PDB entry 9D3C | electron microscopy, 3.96 A resolution | chains A and D of the 4 polymer chains in the assembly

[Chain A]
Protein: Glutamate receptor ionotropic, NMDA 1
From: Homo sapiens
Reference sequence: Q05586 (NMDZ1_HUMAN); residues 23-847 here = UniProt positions 23-847
Sequence (825 residues; row label = number of the first residue in the row):
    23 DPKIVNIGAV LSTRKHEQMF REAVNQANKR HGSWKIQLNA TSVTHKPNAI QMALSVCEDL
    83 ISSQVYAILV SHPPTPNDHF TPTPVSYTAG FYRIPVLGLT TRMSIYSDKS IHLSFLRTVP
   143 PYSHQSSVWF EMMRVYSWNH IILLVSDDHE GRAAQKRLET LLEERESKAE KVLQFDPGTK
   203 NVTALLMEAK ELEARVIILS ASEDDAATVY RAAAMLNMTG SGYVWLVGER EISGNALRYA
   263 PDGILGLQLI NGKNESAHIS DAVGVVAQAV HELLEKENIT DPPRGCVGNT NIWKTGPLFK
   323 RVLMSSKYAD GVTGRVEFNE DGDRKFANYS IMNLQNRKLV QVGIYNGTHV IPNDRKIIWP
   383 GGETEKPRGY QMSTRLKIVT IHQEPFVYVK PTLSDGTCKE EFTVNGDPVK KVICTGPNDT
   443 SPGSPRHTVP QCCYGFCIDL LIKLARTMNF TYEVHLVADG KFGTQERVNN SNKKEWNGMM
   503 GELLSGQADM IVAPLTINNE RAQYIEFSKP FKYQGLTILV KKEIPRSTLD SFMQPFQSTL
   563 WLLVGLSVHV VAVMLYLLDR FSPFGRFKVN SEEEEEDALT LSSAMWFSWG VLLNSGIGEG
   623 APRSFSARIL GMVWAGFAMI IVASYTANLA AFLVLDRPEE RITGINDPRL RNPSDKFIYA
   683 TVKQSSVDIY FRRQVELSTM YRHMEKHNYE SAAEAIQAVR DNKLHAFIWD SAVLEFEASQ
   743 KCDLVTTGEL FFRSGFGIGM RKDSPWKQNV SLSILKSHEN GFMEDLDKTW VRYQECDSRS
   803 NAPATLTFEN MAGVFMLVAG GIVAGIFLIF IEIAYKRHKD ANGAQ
Not modelled in the structure: 23-24, 492-493, 549-551, 586-599, 799-817, 842-847
Disulfides: Cys-79/Cys-308, Cys-436/Cys-455, Cys-744/Cys-798
Glycans and other covalent adducts: N-acetylglucosamine (NAG) linked to Asn-203, Asn-368, Asn-471, Asn-771
Sequence notes: engineered mutation Asn-844 (Arg in Q05586), Gly-845 (Arg in Q05586), Ala-846 (Lys in Q05586)
Residues lining bound ligands:
  - glycine (GLY): Phe-484, Pro-516, Leu-517, Thr-518, Arg-523, Ser-687, Trp-731, Asp-732
  - Esketamine (JC9; (2S)-2-(2-chlorophenyl)-2-(methylamino)cyclohexan-1-one): Met-641, Val-644, Thr-648

[Chain D]
Protein: Glutamate receptor ionotropic, NMDA 2D
From: Homo sapiens
Reference sequence: O15399 (NMDE4_HUMAN); residues 28-880 here = UniProt positions 28-880
Sequence (861 residues; row label = number of the first residue in the row):
    28 FPEEAPGPGG AGGPGGGLGG ARPLNVALVF SGPAYAAEAA RLGPAVAAAV RSPGLDVRPV
    88 ALVLNGSDPR SLVLQLCDLL SGLRVHGVVF EDDSRAPAVA PILDFLSAQT SLPIVAVHGG
   148 AALVLTPKEK GSTFLQLGSS TEQQLQVIFE VLEEYDWTSF VAVTTRAPGH RAFLSYIEVL
   208 TDGSLVGWEH RGALTLDPGA GEAVLSAQLR SVSAQIRLLF CAREEAEPVF RAAEEAGLTG
   268 SGYVWFMVGP QLAGGGGSGA PGEPPLLPGG APLPAGLFAV RSAGWRDDLA RRVAAGVAVV
   328 ARGAQALLRD YGFLPELGHD CRAQNRTHRG ESLHRYFMNI TWDNRDYSFN EDGFLVNPSL
   388 VVISLTRDRT WEVVGSWEQQ TLRLKYPLWS RYGRFLQPVD DTQHLTVATL EERPFVIVEP
   448 ADPISGTCIR DSVPCRSQLN RTHSPPPDAP RPEKRCCKGF CIDILKRLAH TIGFSYDLYL
   508 VTNGKHGKKI DGVWNGMIGE VFYQRADMAI GSLTINEERS EIVDFSVPFV ETGISVMVAR
   568 SNGTVSPSAF LEPYSPAVWV MMFVMCLTVV AVTVFIFEYL SPVGYNRSLA TGKRPGGSTF
   628 TIGKSIWLLW ALVFNNSVPV ENPRGTTSKI MVLVWAFFAV IFLASYTANL AAFMIQEEYV
   688 DTVSGLSDRK FQRPQEQYPP LKFGTVPNGS TEKNIRSNYP DMHSYMVRYN QPRVEEALTQ
   748 LKAGKLDAFI YDAAVLNYMA RKDEGCKLVT IGSGKVFATT GYGIALHKGS RWKRPIDLAL
   808 LQFLGDDEIE MLERLWLSGI CHNDKIEVMS SKLDIDNMAG VFYMLLVAMG LSLLVFAWEH
   868 LVYWRLRHCL GPTETSQVAP A
Not modelled in the structure: 28-50, 227-230, 282-298, 416-428, 466-476, 608-625, 830-833, 873-888
Disulfides: Cys-104/Cys-348, Cys-455/Cys-483, Cys-462/Cys-484
Glycans and other covalent adducts: N-acetylglucosamine (NAG) linked to Asn-715
Sequence notes: expression tag (881-888)
Residues lining bound ligands:
  - glutamic acid (GLU): His-513, Ser-539, Thr-541, Arg-546, Gly-716, Ser-717, Thr-718, Tyr-758, Asp-759
  - Esketamine (JC9; (2S)-2-(2-chlorophenyl)-2-(methylamino)cyclohexan-1-one): Asn-642, Leu-670, Ala-671, Thr-674

[Chain A / chain D interface]
Contacting residue pairs (64; chain A residue first):
  Asn-520(A) / Leu-808(D)
  Asn-521(A) / Gln-809(D)
  Ala-524(A) / Arg-801(D)
  Ala-524(A) / Leu-805(D)  hydrophobic
  Ala-524(A) / Leu-808(D)  hydrophobic
  Gln-525(A) / Arg-801(D)  hydrogen bond (backbone-side chain)
  Gln-525(A) / Leu-805(D)
  Tyr-535(A) / Glu-558(D)
  Tyr-535(A) / Thr-786(D)
  Tyr-535(A) / Gly-788(D)
  Phe-554(A) / Ile-668(D)  hydrophobic
  Trp-608(A) / Lys-656(D)
  Trp-608(A) / Ile-657(D)  hydrophobic
  Leu-615(A) / Ala-663(D)
  Leu-615(A) / Phe-664(D)  hydrophobic
  Leu-615(A) / Val-667(D)
  Asn-616(A) / Leu-639(D)
  Ser-617(A) / Leu-639(D)
  Ser-617(A) / Ala-663(D)
  Gly-618(A) / Asn-649(D)  hydrogen bond (backbone-side chain)
  Ile-619(A) / Asn-649(D)
  Ile-619(A) / Leu-660(D)  hydrophobic
  Gly-620(A) / Asn-649(D)
  Tyr-647(A) / Ile-668(D)
  Thr-648(A) / Ala-671(D)
  Thr-648(A) / Thr-674(D)
  Thr-648(A) / Ala-675(D)
  Leu-651(A) / Ala-675(D)  hydrophobic
  Ala-652(A) / Ala-675(D)
  Leu-655(A) / Asn-676(D)
  Leu-655(A) / Ala-679(D)  hydrophobic
  Val-656(A) / Ile-682(D)  hydrophobic
  Val-656(A) / Gln-683(D)
  Tyr-692(A) / Gly-812(D)
  Tyr-692(A) / Asp-814(D)
  Arg-695(A) / Gly-812(D)  hydrogen bond (side chain-backbone)
  Arg-695(A) / Asp-813(D)
  Gln-696(A) / Gly-812(D)
  Gln-696(A) / Asp-813(D)
  Gln-696(A) / Asp-814(D)
  Phe-754(A) / Leu-811(D)
  Arg-755(A) / Glu-558(D)
  Arg-755(A) / Leu-811(D)
  Arg-755(A) / Glu-820(D)  salt bridge
  Lys-764(A) / Arg-801(D)
  Leu-774(A) / Glu-544(D)
  Leu-774(A) / Ser-547(D)
  Leu-774(A) / Glu-548(D)
  Leu-777(A) / Ile-542(D)  hydrophobic
  His-780(A) / Ala-785(D)
  His-780(A) / Thr-786(D)
  Glu-781(A) / Asn-543(D)
  Glu-781(A) / Glu-544(D)
  Glu-781(A) / Asn-721(D)
  Glu-781(A) / Asn-725(D)
  Asn-782(A) / Asn-725(D)
  Val-820(A) / Phe-665(D)  hydrophobic
  Ala-821(A) / Met-592(D)
  Ile-824(A) / Met-592(D)  hydrophobic
  Gly-827(A) / Met-658(D)
  Ile-835(A) / Tyr-606(D)
  Lys-838(A) / Tyr-606(D)
  Lys-838(A) / Thr-654(D)
  Arg-839(A) / Tyr-606(D)  hydrogen bond (backbone-side chain)
Also at the interface, not in a pair above, chain A (45 interface residues in all): Lys-531, Phe-753, Gln-770, Lys-778, Arg-794, Gly-823, Ile-828, Glu-834
Also at the interface, not in a pair above, chain D (52 interface residues in all): Phe-552, Ser-553, Pro-555, Asn-642, Asn-643, Val-661, Trp-662, Ser-724, Lys-782, Thr-787, Glu-817

[Overview]
45 residues of chain A and 52 residues of chain D are in contact, with 4 hydrogen bonds and 1 salt bridge.
Polar pairs include Arg-755(A)/Glu-820(D), Gln-525(A)/Arg-801(D) and Gly-618(A)/Asn-649(D). Esketamine is
bound between chain A and chain D. Bound to chain A: glycine.
Chain A is Glutamate receptor ionotropic, NMDA 1 and chain D is Glutamate receptor ionotropic, NMDA 2D, both
from Homo sapiens; the structure, Gly-,Glu-,(S)-(+)-ketamine bound GluN1a-2B-2D NMDAR, was determined by
electron microscopy together with 9D37, 9D38, 9D39, 9D3A and 9D3B from the same study.
